Entry 6M37 (X-ray diffraction, 3.10 A resolution); this record covers chains C and D of the 4 polymer chains in the assembly.

# Chain C
Name: Serine-protein kinase RsbW
Organism: Bacillus subtilis (strain 168)
Notes: EC 2.7.11.1
UniProt: P17904 (RSBW_BACSU); residue numbers follow UniProt; this construct covers 5-145
Amino-acid sequence (141 residues; row label = number of the first residue in the row):
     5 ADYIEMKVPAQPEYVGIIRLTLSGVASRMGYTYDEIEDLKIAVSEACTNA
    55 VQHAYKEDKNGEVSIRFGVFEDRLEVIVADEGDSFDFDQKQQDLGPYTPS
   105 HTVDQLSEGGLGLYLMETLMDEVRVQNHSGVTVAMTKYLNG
Unresolved in the structure: 5, 86-109, 145
UniProt features mapped onto this chain:
  - natural variant: Ala-14 (A14S: In strain: IS58)

# Chain D
Name: Anti-sigma-B factor antagonist
Organism: Bacillus subtilis (strain 168)
UniProt: P17903 (RSBV_BACSU); residues 2-104 here = UniProt positions 2-104
Amino-acid sequence (103 residues; numbered 2 to 104; the number before each row is that of its first residue):
     2 NINVDVKQNENDIQVNIAGEIDVYSAPVLREKLVPLAEQGADLRICLKDV
    52 SYMDSTGLGVFVGTFKMVKKQGGSLKLENLSERLIRLFDITGLKDIIDIS
   102 AKS
Unresolved in the structure: 102-104
UniProt features mapped onto this chain:
  - modified residue: Ser-52 (Phosphoserine), Ser-56 (Phosphoserine), Thr-57 (Phosphothreonine)
  - mutagenesis: Ser-56 (S56A: Loss of phosphorylation. Interacts strongly with RsbW; S56D: No interaction with RsbW)
Reported in the primary citation:
  - post-translational modification sites: Ser-56 (citing earlier work)

# Interface between chain C and chain D
Pairs across the interface (32; chain C residue first):
  Pro-16(C) / Tyr-25(D)
  Glu-17(C) / Tyr-25(D)
  Val-19(C) / Val-24(D)  hydrophobic
  Arg-23(C) / Glu-21(D)  salt bridge
  Arg-23(C) / Asp-23(D)  salt bridge
  Arg-23(C) / Tyr-53(D)
  Tyr-37(C) / Arg-84(D)
  Asp-38(C) / Arg-84(D)  salt bridge
  Asp-38(C) / Arg-87(D)  salt bridge
  Glu-41(C) / Ser-52(D)
  Glu-41(C) / Arg-84(D)
  Asp-42(C) / Arg-84(D)  salt bridge
  Asp-42(C) / Arg-87(D)  salt bridge
  Lys-44(C) / Tyr-53(D)
  Ile-45(C) / Tyr-53(D)
  Ile-45(C) / Met-54(D)
  Ile-45(C) / Leu-88(D)  hydrophobic
  Ser-48(C) / Tyr-53(D)  hydrogen bond
  Ser-48(C) / Asp-55(D)
  Glu-49(C) / Asp-55(D)
  Glu-49(C) / Ser-56(D)  hydrogen bond
  Thr-52(C) / Val-24(D)
  Thr-52(C) / Thr-57(D)
  Leu-115(C) / Ser-56(D)
  Leu-115(C) / Thr-92(D)
  Gly-116(C) / Ser-56(D)
  Tyr-118(C) / Ile-91(D)
  Leu-119(C) / Ser-56(D)
  Leu-119(C) / Leu-88(D)  hydrophobic
  Leu-119(C) / Thr-92(D)
  Thr-122(C) / Ile-91(D)
  Leu-123(C) / Arg-87(D)
Interface residues without a listed pair, chain C (21 interface residues in all): Gly-20, Tyr-59
Interface residues without a listed pair, chain D (16 interface residues in all): Leu-59

# In short
The interface between chain C and chain D involves 21 residues on one side and 16 on the other, with 2
hydrogen bonds and 6 salt bridges. Among the polar pairs are Arg-23(C)/Glu-21(D), Arg-23(C)/Asp-23(D) and
Asp-38(C)/Arg-84(D). UniProt lists one mutagenesis site on chain D. From the paper: a modification site at
Ser-56(D).
Here chain C is Serine-protein kinase RsbW and chain D is Anti-sigma-B factor antagonist, both from Bacillus
subtilis (strain 168). Entry 6M37 (The crystal structure of B. subtilis RsbV/RsbW complex in the hexagonal
crystal form) was determined by X-ray diffraction, deposited together with 6M36.
